6Z9X - chains A and C of the 3 polymer chains in the assembly; structure by X-ray diffraction, 2.68 A resolution.

# Chain A
Name: MHC class I antigen
Organism: Homo sapiens
UniProtKB: A0A5B8RNS7 (A0A5B8RNS7_HUMAN); residues 1-276 here correspond to UniProt positions 25-300 (UniProt number = residue number + 24)
Chain sequence (276 residues; each row starts with the number of its first residue):
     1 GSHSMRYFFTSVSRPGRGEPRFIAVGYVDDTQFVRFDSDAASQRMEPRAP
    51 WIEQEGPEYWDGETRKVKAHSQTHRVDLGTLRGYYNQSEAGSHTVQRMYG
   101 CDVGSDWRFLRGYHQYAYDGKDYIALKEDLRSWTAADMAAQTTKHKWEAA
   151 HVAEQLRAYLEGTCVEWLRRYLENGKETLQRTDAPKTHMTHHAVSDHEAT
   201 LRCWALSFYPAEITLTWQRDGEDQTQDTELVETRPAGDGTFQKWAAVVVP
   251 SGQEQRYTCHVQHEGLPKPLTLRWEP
Cystine bridges: Cys101-Cys164, Cys203-Cys259

# Chain C
Name: Leu-leu-ser-tur-phe-gly-thr-pro-thr
Chain sequence (9 residues; each row starts with the number of its first residue):
     1 LLSXFGTPT
Modified positions: QCN ((2S)-2-azanyl-3-(3-tert-butyl-4-oxidanyl-phenyl)propanal) at position 4

# Interface between chain A and chain C
Pairs across the interface (35; chain A residue first):
  Met5(A) with Leu1(C)
  Tyr7(A) with Leu1(C), hydrogen bond (side chain-backbone); Leu2(C), hydrophobic
  Phe9(A) with Leu2(C), hydrophobic
  Glu63(A) with Leu1(C); Leu2(C)
  Lys66(A) with Leu1(C); Leu2(C); Ser3(C); QCN_4(C)
  Val67(A) with Leu2(C), hydrophobic
  His70(A) with Leu2(C)
  Thr73(A) with Gly6(C)
  Asp77(A) with Thr7(C); Pro8(C); Thr9(C), hydrogen bond (side chain-backbone)
  Thr80(A) with Thr9(C)
  Leu81(A) with Thr9(C)
  Tyr84(A) with Thr9(C), hydrogen bond (side chain-backbone)
  Arg97(A) with Thr7(C), hydrogen bond
  Tyr99(A) with Leu2(C); Ser3(C), hydrogen bond (side chain-backbone)
  Tyr116(A) with Thr9(C)
  Thr143(A) with Thr9(C), hydrogen bond (side chain-backbone)
  Lys146(A) with Pro8(C), hydrogen bond (side chain-backbone); Thr9(C)
  Trp147(A) with Thr7(C); Pro8(C); Thr9(C)
  Val152(A) with Phe5(C), hydrophobic
  Tyr159(A) with Leu1(C), hydrogen bond (side chain-backbone); Ser3(C)
  Thr163(A) with Leu1(C)
  Trp167(A) with Leu1(C)
  Tyr171(A) with Leu1(C), hydrogen bond (side chain-backbone)
Interface residues without a listed pair, chain A (27 interface residues in all): Tyr59, His114, Tyr123, Gln155

# Overview
27 residues of chain A and 9 residues of chain C are in contact, with 9 hydrogen bonds. Polar pairs include
Tyr7(A)-Leu1(C), Asp77(A)-Thr9(C) and Tyr84(A)-Thr9(C).
Here chain A is MHC class I antigen (Homo sapiens) and chain C is Leu-leu-ser-tur-phe-gly-thr-pro-thr. Entry
6Z9X (Human Class I Major Histocompatibility Complex, A02 allele, presenting LLS (t-butyl)Y FGTPT) was
determined by X-ray diffraction, deposited together with 6Z9V and 6Z9W.
